Entry 9LSL (X-ray diffraction, 2.50 A resolution); this record covers chain A.

Chain A:
Name: cGMP-specific 3', 5'-cyclic phosphodiesterase
Source organism: Homo sapiens
Notes: EC 3.1.4.35
Reference sequence: O76074 (PDE5A_HUMAN); residues 535-860 here = UniProt positions 535-860
Amino-acid sequence (326 residues; each row starts with the number of its first residue):
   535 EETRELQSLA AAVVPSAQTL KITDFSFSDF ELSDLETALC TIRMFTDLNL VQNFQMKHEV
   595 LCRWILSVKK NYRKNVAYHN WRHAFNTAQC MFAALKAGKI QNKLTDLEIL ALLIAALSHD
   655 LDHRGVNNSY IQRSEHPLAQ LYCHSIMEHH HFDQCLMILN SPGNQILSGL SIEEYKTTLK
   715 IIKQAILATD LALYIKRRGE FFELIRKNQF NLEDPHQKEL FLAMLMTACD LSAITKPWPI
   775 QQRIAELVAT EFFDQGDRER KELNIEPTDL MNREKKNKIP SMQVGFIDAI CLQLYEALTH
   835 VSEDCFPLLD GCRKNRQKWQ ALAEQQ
Disordered / not traced: 535-536, 663-678, 791-810, 860
Bound ions: Zn2+: His-617, His-653, Asp-654, Asp-764; Mg2+ near Asp-654 (its only coordinating residue here)
Ligand contacts: A1ELJ ((13S,15R)-15-(3-chloranyl-4-methoxy-phenyl)-12-ethanoyl-8,12,16-triazatetracyclo[7.7.1.02,7.013,17]heptadeca-1(17),2,4,6,8-pentaene-4-carbonitrile): Tyr-612, Leu-725, Leu-765, Ala-767, Ile-768, Gln-775, Ile-778, Ala-779, Val-782, Ala-783, Phe-786, Phe-787, Ile-813, Met-816, Gln-817, Phe-820
UniProt features mapped onto this chain:
  - active site: His-613 (Proton donor)
  - binding site (Zn(2+)): His-617, His-653, Asp-654, Asp-764
  - binding site (Mg(2+)): Asp-654
  - binding site (3',5'-cyclic GMP): Gln-817

In short:
Chain A binds compound A1ELJ. His-617, His-653, Asp-654 and Asp-764 coordinate Zn2+. Curated annotation
(UniProt) lists active-site residue His-613, 4 Zn2+-binding residues, Mg2+-binding residue Asp-654 and residue
binding 3',5'-cyclic GMP Gln-817.
Chain A is cGMP-specific 3', 5'-cyclic phosphodiesterase (Homo sapiens); the structure, The crystal structure
of PDE5A with L1, was determined by X-ray diffraction (same publication as 9LSM).
